PDB entry 8TGE | X-ray diffraction, 2.30 A resolution | chains M and P of the 9 polymer chains in the assembly

Chain M (and P):
Molecule: Glutamine synthetase
Source organism: Methanosarcina mazei Go1
Notes: EC 6.3.1.2; chain P of this document is another copy of the same molecule, construct and numbering; everything in this record applies to it too
UniProtKB: Q8PY99 (GLNA1_METMA); numbering as in UniProt (aligned over 1-447)
Chain sequence (467 residues; row label = number of the first residue in the row; numbers below 1 keep their minus sign (Met-19 is residue -19)):
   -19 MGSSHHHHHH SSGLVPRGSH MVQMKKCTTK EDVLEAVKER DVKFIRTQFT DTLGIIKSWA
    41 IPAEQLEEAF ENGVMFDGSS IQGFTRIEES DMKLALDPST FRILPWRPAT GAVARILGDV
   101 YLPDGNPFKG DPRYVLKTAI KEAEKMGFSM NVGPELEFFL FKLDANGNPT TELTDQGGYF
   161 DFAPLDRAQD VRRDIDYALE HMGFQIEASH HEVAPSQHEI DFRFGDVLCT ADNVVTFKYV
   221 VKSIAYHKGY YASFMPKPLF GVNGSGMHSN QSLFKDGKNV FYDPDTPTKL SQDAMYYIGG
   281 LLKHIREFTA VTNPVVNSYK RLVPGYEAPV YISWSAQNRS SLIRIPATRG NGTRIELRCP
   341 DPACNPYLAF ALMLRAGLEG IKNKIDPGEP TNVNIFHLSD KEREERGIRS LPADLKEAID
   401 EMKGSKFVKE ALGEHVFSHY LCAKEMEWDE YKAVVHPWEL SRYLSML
Unresolved in the structure: -19 to 4
Construct notes: initiating methionine (-19); expression tag (-18 to 0)
UniProt features mapped onto this chain:
  - binding site (Mg(2+)): Glu135, Glu137, Glu192, Glu199, His248, Glu336
  - binding site (ATP): Glu187, Ser252, Arg319, Arg324
  - binding site (L-glutamate): Asn243, Gly244, Arg301, Glu307, Arg319, Arg338
From the paper describing this entry:
  - catalytic residues: Asp57 (citing earlier work)
  - mutagenesis - D57A, F204A, E307A, R319A: decreased catalytic activity

Chain M / chain P interface:
Contacting residue pairs (61):
  Lys23(M) - Tyr177(P)
  Phe24(M) - Asp176(P)
  Phe24(M) - Tyr177(P)
  Arg26(M) - Phe162(P)
  Ile35(M) - Asp161(P)
  Ile36(M) - Asp161(P)
  Ile36(M) - Phe162(P)  hydrogen bond (backbone-backbone)
  Lys37(M) - Tyr159(P)  hydrogen bond (side chain-backbone)
  Lys37(M) - Phe160(P)
  Lys37(M) - Asp161(P)  salt bridge
  Ser38(M) - Phe160(P)  hydrogen bond (backbone-backbone)
  Trp39(M) - Phe160(P)  hydrophobic
  Trp39(M) - Ala188(P)
  Trp39(M) - Ser189(P)
  Trp39(M) - His190(P)
  Ala40(M) - Ala188(P)
  Ala40(M) - Ser189(P)  hydrogen bond (backbone-backbone)
  Pro42(M) - Glu180(P)
  Pro42(M) - Ile186(P)
  Pro42(M) - Glu187(P)
  Glu44(M) - Glu180(P)
  Glu44(M) - His181(P)  salt bridge
  Gln45(M) - Ile186(P)
  Gln45(M) - Glu187(P)
  Gln45(M) - Arg203(P)  hydrogen bond
  Glu48(M) - Arg203(P)  salt bridge
  Asp57(M) - Tyr159(P)  hydrogen bond
  Asp57(M) - Arg319(P)  salt bridge
  Ser59(M) - Arg319(P)
  Ser60(M) - Tyr159(P)
  Ser60(M) - Phe160(P)
  Phe64(M) - Tyr159(P)  hydrophobic
  Phe64(M) - Val193(P)  hydrophobic
  Phe64(M) - Arg319(P)
  Ile67(M) - Gln317(P)
  Ile67(M) - Asn318(P)
  Ile67(M) - Asn372(P)
  Ile67(M) - Val373(P)
  Ile67(M) - Asn374(P)
  Glu68(M) - Gln317(P)
  Ser70(M) - Arg319(P)
  Asp71(M) - Arg324(P)  salt bridge
  Asp71(M) - Pro326(P)
  Asp71(M) - Ala327(P)  hydrogen bond (side chain-backbone)
  Trp86(M) - Gln169(P)
  Trp86(M) - Arg173(P)
  Pro88(M) - Arg173(P)
  Thr90(M) - Arg173(P)
  Thr90(M) - Asp174(P)
  Thr90(M) - Tyr177(P)
  Asn146(M) - Lys142(P)  hydrogen bond (backbone-side chain)
  Tyr219(M) - Phe162(P)  hydrophobic
  Lys222(M) - Leu165(P)
  Ser223(M) - Leu165(P)
  Ser223(M) - Gln169(P)  hydrogen bond
  Tyr226(M) - Leu165(P)
  Tyr226(M) - Asp166(P)
  His227(M) - Leu165(P)  hydrogen bond (side chain-backbone)
  His227(M) - Asp166(P)  hydrogen bond (side chain-backbone)
  His227(M) - Gln169(P)
  His227(M) - Asp170(P)  salt bridge
Interface residues without a listed pair, chain M (35 interface residues in all): Phe29, Ile41, Val93, Pro103, Gly147
Interface residues without a listed pair, chain P (32 interface residues in all): Arg167

Summary:
35 residues of chain M and 32 residues of chain P are in contact, with 11 hydrogen bonds and 6 salt bridges.
Polar contacts include Lys37(M)-Asp161(P), Glu44(M)-His181(P) and Glu48(M)-Arg203(P). From the paper: the
catalytic residue Asp57(M); D57A, F204A and E307A of chain M, among others, reduce catalytic activity.
Chain M and chain P are both Glutamine synthetase (Methanosarcina mazei Go1); the structure, Crystal structure
of the Methanosarcina mazei glutamine synthetase in complex with GlnK1, was determined by X-ray diffraction
(same publication as 8TFB, 8TFC, 8TFK and 8UFJ).
